Entry 5C12 (X-ray diffraction, 1.52 A resolution); this record covers chain A.

[Chain A]
Protein: Gene 2 protein
From: Enterobacteria phage Sf6
Notes: fragment: nuclease domain
UniProtKB: Q716H3 (Q716H3_BPSFV); numbering as in UniProt (aligned over 213-470)
Amino-acid sequence (278 residues; numbered 193 to 470; the number before each row is that of its first residue):
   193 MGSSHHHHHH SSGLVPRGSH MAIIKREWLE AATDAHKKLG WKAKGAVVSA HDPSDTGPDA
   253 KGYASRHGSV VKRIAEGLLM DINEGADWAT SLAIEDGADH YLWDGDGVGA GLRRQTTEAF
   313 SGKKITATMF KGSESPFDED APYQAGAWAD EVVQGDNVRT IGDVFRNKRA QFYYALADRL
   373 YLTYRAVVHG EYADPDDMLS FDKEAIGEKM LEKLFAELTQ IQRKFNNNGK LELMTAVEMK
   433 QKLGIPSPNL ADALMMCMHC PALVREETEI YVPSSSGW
Not modelled in the structure: 193-212, 338-349, 455-470
Construct notes: expression tag (193-212); engineered mutation A428 (Lys in Q716H3)
Bound ions: Mg2+ site 1: D244, D444; Mg2+ site 2 near D296 (its only coordinating residue here)
Reported in the primary citation:
  - Mg2+ coordination: D244, D296, D444
  - Mg2+ coordination through a water molecule: N441

[In short]
The Mg2+ site 1 is built by D244 and D444. From the paper: Mg2+ coordination by D244, D296 and D444;
water-mediated Mg2+ coordination by N441.
Chain A is Gene 2 protein (Enterobacteria phage Sf6); the structure, Nuclease domain of the large terminase
subunit gp2 of bacterial virus Sf6, was determined by X-ray diffraction, deposited together with 5C10, 5C15,
5C2D and 5C2F.
